PDB entry 7PEY | electron microscopy, 4.50 A resolution (low resolution: residue-level contacts below are approximate; hydrogen-bond / salt-bridge calls are withheld) | chains K and I of the 10 polymer chains in the assembly

# Chain K
Name: Histone H3.2
Organism: Homo sapiens
UniProtKB: Q71DI3 (H32_HUMAN); residues 0-135 here correspond to UniProt positions 1-136 (UniProt number = residue number + 1)
Amino-acid sequence (136 residues; row label = number of the first residue in the row; numbering starts at 0):
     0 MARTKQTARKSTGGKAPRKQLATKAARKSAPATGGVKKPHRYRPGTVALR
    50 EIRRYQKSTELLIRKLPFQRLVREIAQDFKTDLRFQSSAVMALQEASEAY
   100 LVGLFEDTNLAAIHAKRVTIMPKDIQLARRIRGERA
Not modelled in the structure: 0-36, 134-135
Sequence notes: engineered mutation Ala-110 (Cys111 in Q71DI3)

# Chain I
Molecule: 171-nt DNA strand
Organism: synthetic construct
Sequence (171 nucleotides; each row starts with the number of its first residue):
   352 GAGCATCCGGATCCCCTGGAGAATCCCGGTGCCGAGGCCGCTCAATTGGT
   402 CGTAGACAGCTCTAGCACCGCTTAAACGCACGTACGCGCTGTCCCCCGCG
   452 TTTTAACCGCCAAGGGGATTACTCCCTAGTCTCCAGGCACGTGTCACATA
   502 TATACATCCTGTTCCAGTGCC

# Chain K / chain I interface
Residue-residue contacts (24; chain K residue first):
  Lys-37(K) with DT511(I)
  Tyr-41(K) with DC509(I)
  Arg-42(K) with DA435(I); DC510(I)
  Pro-43(K) with DA435(I)
  Thr-45(K) with DC509(I); DC510(I)
  Arg-63(K) with DA426(I); DA427(I)
  Arg-72(K) with DC417(I)
  Arg-83(K) with DC417(I)
  Phe-84(K) with DG416(I); DC417(I)
  Gln-85(K) with DG416(I)
  Ser-86(K) with DG416(I)
  Arg-116(K) with DG437(I); DC438(I)
  Val-117(K) with DC436(I); DG437(I)
  Thr-118(K) with DC436(I); DG437(I)
  Met-120(K) with DG437(I); DC438(I)
  Lys-122(K) with DC438(I)
Other interface residues (no listed pair), chain K (18 interface residues in all): Arg-40, Leu-82
Other interface residues (no listed pair), chain I (12 interface residues in all): DT434

# Summary
Chain K and chain I form an interface of 18 and 12 residues respectively.
Chain K is Histone H3.2 (Homo sapiens) and chain I is a 171-nt DNA strand (synthetic construct); the
structure, Nucleosome 3 of the 4x177 nucleosome array containing H1, was determined by electron microscopy
together with 7PET, 7PEU, 7PEV, 7PEW, 7PEX, 7PEZ and 16 further entries from the same study.
